Entry 6OQR (electron microscopy, 3.10 A resolution); this record covers chains C and F of the 22 polymer chains in the assembly.

[Chain C]
Protein: ATP synthase subunit alpha
From: Escherichia coli
Notes: EC 7.1.2.2
UniProt: A0A073FQ32 (A0A073FQ32_ECOLX); residue numbers follow UniProt; this construct covers 1-513
Sequence (513 residues; numbered 1 to 513; the number before each row is that of its first residue):
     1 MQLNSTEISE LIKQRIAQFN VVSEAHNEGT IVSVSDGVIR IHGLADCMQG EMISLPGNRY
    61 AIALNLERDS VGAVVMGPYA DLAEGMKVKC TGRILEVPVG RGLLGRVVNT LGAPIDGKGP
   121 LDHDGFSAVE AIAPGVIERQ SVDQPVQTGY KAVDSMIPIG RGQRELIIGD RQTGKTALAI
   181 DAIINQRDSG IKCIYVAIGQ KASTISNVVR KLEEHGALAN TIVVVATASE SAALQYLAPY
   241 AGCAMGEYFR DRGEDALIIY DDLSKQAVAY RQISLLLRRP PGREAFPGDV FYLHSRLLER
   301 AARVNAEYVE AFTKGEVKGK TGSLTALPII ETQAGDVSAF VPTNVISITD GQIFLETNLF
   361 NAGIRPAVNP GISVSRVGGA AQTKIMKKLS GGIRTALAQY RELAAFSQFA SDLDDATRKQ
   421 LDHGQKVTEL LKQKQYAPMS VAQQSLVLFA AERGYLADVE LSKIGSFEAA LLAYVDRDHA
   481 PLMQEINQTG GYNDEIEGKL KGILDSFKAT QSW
Unresolved in the structure: 1
Metal / ion sites: Mg2+: Thr176 (together with ATP)
Residues lining bound ligands: ATP: Tyr150, Asp170, Arg171, Gln172, Thr173, Gly174, Lys175, Thr176, Ala177, Phe360, Arg365, Pro366, Gln433, Lys434, Gln435

[Chain F]
Protein: ATP synthase subunit beta
From: Escherichia coli
Notes: EC 7.1.2.2
UniProt: A0A192CEZ8 (A0A192CEZ8_ECOLX); residues 0-459 here correspond to UniProt positions 1-460 (UniProt number = residue number + 1)
Sequence (471 residues; numbered -11 to 459; the number before each row is that of its first residue; numbers below 1 keep their minus sign (Met-11 is residue -11)):
   -11 MRGSHHHHHH GMATGKIVQV IGAVVDVEFP QDAVPRVYDA LEVQNGNERL VLEVQQQLGG
    49 GIVRTIAMGS SDGLRRGLDV KDLEHPIEVP VGKATLGRIM NVLGEPVDMK GEIGEEERWA
   109 IHRAAPSYEE LSNSQELLET GIKVIDLMAP FAKGGKVGLF GGAGVGKTVN MMELIRNIAI
   169 EHSGYSVFAG VGERTREGND FYHEMTDSNV IDKVSLVYGQ MNEPPGNRLR VALTGLTMAE
   229 KFRDEGRDVL LFVDNIYRYT LAGTEVSALL GRMPSAVGYQ PTLAEEMGVL QERITSTKTG
   289 SITSVQAVYV PADDLTDPSP ATTFAHLDAT VVLSRQIASL GIYPAVDPLD STSRQLDPLV
   349 VGQEHYDTAR GVQSILQRYQ ELKDIIAILG MDELSEEDKL VVARARKIQR FLSQPFFVAE
   409 VFTGSPGKYV SLKDTIRGFK GIMEGEYDHL PEQAFYMVGS IEEAVEKAKK L
Unresolved in the structure: -11 to 1
Sequence notes: initiating methionine (-11); expression tag (-10 to -1); conflict Ala137 (Cys138 in A0A192CEZ8)
Metal / ion sites: Mg2+: Thr156, Glu181 (together with ADP)
Residues lining bound ligands:
  - ADP (adenosine-5'-diphosphate): Gly150, Ala151, Gly152, Val153, Gly154, Lys155, Thr156, Val157, Arg182, Glu185, Tyr331, Gln402, Phe404, Ala407, Phe410, Thr411
  - ATP: Ser341, Arg342, Asp345, Tyr354, Arg358

[How chain C and chain F interact]
Residue-residue contacts (58):
  Glu10(C) with Gln19(F), hydrogen bond
  Val32(C) with Leu46(F); Gly47(F)
  Ser33(C) with Gln45(F), hydrogen bond (side chain-backbone)
  Val34(C) with Gln44(F); Gln45(F), hydrogen bond (backbone-backbone)
  Ser35(C) with Gln44(F)
  Asp36(C) with Gln44(F); Arg260(F), salt bridge
  Tyr79(C) with Tyr26(F)
  Ala80(C) with Val25(F)
  Ala83(C) with Gln45(F)
  Glu84(C) with Gln19(F); Gln45(F), hydrogen bond (backbone-side chain); Leu46(F); Gly48(F), hydrogen bond (side chain-backbone); Gly49(F), hydrogen bond (side chain-backbone)
  Ile115(C) with Tyr116(F); Glu117(F)
  Gly117(C) with Glu117(F)
  Arg171(C) with Phe312(F); Asp338(F), salt bridge
  Gln172(C) with Thr318(F)
  Lys201(C) with Glu280(F); His314(F); Asp316(F), salt bridge
  Ala202(C) with Leu119(F), hydrophobic; Glu280(F), hydrogen bond (backbone-side chain)
  Ser203(C) with Leu119(F)
  Ser206(C) with Tyr116(F); Asn121(F)
  Val209(C) with Tyr116(F)
  Arg210(C) with Asn121(F); Gln123(F)
  Thr227(C) with Glu280(F)
  Ala228(C) with Gly276(F); His314(F)
  Ser229(C) with Glu280(F)
  Arg271(C) with Ser263(F)
  Gln272(C) with Pro269(F); Glu273(F), hydrogen bond
  Leu275(C) with Ser263(F); Pro269(F), hydrophobic
  Arg278(C) with Gly259(F), hydrogen bond (side chain-backbone); Met261(F)
  Pro281(C) with Met261(F)
  Ala285(C) with Ser263(F)
  Gln333(C) with Thr304(F); Ala309(F)
  Ala334(C) with Thr304(F)
  Asn361(C) with Leu337(F); Gln365(F)
  Ala362(C) with Gln365(F)
  Gly363(C) with Arg358(F), hydrogen bond (backbone-side chain)
  Arg365(C) with Arg358(F); Gln361(F)
  Phe409(C) with Ile373(F), hydrophobic; Leu377(F), hydrophobic
Also at the interface, not in a pair above, chain C (51 interface residues in all): Ile8, Val107, Asp116, Ile205, Asn207, Lys211, Ser231, Ala232, Lys265, Val268, Leu276, Arg279, Glu284, Asn358, Gln408
Also at the interface, not in a pair above, chain F (47 interface residues in all): Val22, Pro262, Ala264, Thr270, Ala272, Val277, Leu303, Ala313, Leu315, Leu347, Ser362, Glu369

[Summary]
The interface between chain C and chain F involves 51 residues on one side and 47 on the other, with 10
hydrogen bonds and 3 salt bridges. Among the polar pairs are Asp36(C)-Arg260(F), Arg171(C)-Asp338(F) and
Lys201(C)-Asp316(F). ATP is bound between chain C and chain F.
Here chain C is ATP synthase subunit alpha and chain F is ATP synthase subunit beta, both from Escherichia
coli. Entry 6OQR (E. coli ATP Synthase ADP State 1a) was determined by electron microscopy together with 6OQS,
6OQT, 6OQU, 6OQV, 6OQW, 6PQV and 3 further entries from the same study.
